4PRI - chains A and E of the 5 polymer chains in the assembly; structure by X-ray diffraction, 2.40 A resolution.

Chain A:
Protein: MHC class I antigen
Organism: Homo sapiens
UniProtKB: C5MK56 (C5MK56_HUMAN); residues 1-276 here correspond to UniProt positions 25-300 (UniProt number = residue number + 24)
Amino-acid sequence (276 residues; each row starts with the number of its first residue):
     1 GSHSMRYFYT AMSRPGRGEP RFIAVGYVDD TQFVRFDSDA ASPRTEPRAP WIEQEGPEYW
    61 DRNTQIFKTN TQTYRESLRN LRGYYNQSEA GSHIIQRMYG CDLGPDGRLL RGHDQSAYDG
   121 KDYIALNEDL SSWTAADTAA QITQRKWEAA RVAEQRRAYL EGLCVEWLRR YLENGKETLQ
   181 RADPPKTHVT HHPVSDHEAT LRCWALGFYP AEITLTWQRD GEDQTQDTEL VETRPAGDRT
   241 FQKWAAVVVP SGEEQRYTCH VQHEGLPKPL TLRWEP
Disulfide bonds: C101-C164, C203-C259
From the paper describing this entry:
  - contacts within the chain: R97-R156

Chain E:
Protein: TK3 TCR beta chain
Organism: Homo sapiens
Amino-acid sequence (240 residues; numbered 2 to 254; 13 numbers in that range are skipped by the numbering (no residue carries them; nothing is unmodelled there); the number before each row is that of its first residue):
     2 SGVTQTPKHL ITATGQRVTL RCSPRSGDLS
    39 VYWYQQSLDQ GLQFLIQYYN GEE
    66 RAKGNIL
    74 ERFSAQQF
    83 PDLHSELNLS SLELGDSALY FCASSARSGE LFFGEGSRLT VLEDLKNVFP PEVAVFEPSE
   143 AEISHTQKAT LVCLATGFYP DHVELSWWVN GKEVHSGVCT DPQPLKEQPA LNDSRYALSS
   203 RLRVSATFWQ NPRNHFRCQV QFYGLSENDE WTQDRAKPVT QIVSAEAWGR AD
Disulfide bonds: C23-C104, C155-C220

Interface between chain A and chain E:
Residue-residue contacts (10):
  Q72(A) with E60(E), hydrogen bond; E61(E), hydrogen bond (side chain-backbone); R66(E)
  T73(A) with R66(E)
  R75(A) with E60(E), salt bridge
  E76(A) with Y57(E); N58(E)
  A149(A) with R109(E); S110(E)
  A150(A) with R109(E)
Also at the interface, not in a pair above, chain A (8 interface residues in all): T69, R151

Overview:
The interface between chain A and chain E involves 8 residues on one side and 7 on the other, with 2 hydrogen
bonds and 1 salt bridge. Polar pairs include R75(A)-E60(E), Q72(A)-E60(E) and Q72(A)-E61(E). The paper reports
contacts within the chain involving R156(A) and R97(A).
Chain A is MHC class I antigen and chain E is TK3 TCR beta chain, both from Homo sapiens; the structure,
Crystal structure of TK3 TCR-HLA-B*35:08-HPVG complex, was determined by X-ray diffraction (same publication
as 4PR5, 4PRA, 4PRB, 4PRD, 4PRE, 4PRH, 4PRN and 4PRP).
